5H8D - chain A; structure by X-ray diffraction, 1.89 A resolution.

# Chain A
Molecule: VHH nanobody
Source organism: Lama glama
Notes: antibody fragment or engineered binder
Amino-acid sequence (114 residues; row label = number of the first residue in the row):
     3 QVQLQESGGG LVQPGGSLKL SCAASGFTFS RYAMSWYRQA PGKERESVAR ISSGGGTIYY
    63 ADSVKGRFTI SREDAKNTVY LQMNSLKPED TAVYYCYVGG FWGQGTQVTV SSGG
Disulfide bonds: Cys-24/Cys-98

# In short
Chain A is VHH nanobody (Lama glama); the structure, Crystal structure of an ASC binding nanobody, was
determined by X-ray diffraction, deposited together with 5H8O.
